PDB entry 8GL8 | electron microscopy, 2.20 A resolution | chains G and C of the 8 polymer chains in the assembly

Chain G (and C):
Name: Periplasmic chaperone for outer membrane proteins Skp
From: Flavobacterium johnsoniae
Notes: chain C of this document is another copy of the same molecule, construct and numbering; everything in this record applies to it too
Reference sequence: A0A1M5G3C1 (A0A1M5G3C1_FLAJO); residues 1-341 here = UniProt positions 1-341
Chain sequence (341 residues; row label = number of the first residue in the row):
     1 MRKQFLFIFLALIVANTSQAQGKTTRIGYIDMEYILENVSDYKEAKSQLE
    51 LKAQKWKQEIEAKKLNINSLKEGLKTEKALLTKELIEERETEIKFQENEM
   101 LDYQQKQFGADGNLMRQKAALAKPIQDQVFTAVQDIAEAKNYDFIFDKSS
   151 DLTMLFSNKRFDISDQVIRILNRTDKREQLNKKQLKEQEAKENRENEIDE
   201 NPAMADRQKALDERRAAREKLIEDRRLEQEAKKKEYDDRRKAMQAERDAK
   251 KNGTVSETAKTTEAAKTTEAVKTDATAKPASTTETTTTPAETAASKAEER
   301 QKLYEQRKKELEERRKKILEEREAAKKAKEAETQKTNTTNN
Not modelled in the structure: 1-23, 197-341 (chain C: 1-23, 174-201, 224-341)

Chain G / chain C interface:
Contacting residue pairs (36; chain G residue first):
  Thr24(G) with Thr24(C); Thr25(C)
  Thr25(G) with Thr25(C), hydrogen bond (side chain-backbone); Arg26(C); Ile27(C)
  Ile27(G) with Ile27(C), hydrophobic
  Ile30(G) with Leu155(C), hydrophobic
  Phe130(G) with Leu155(C)
  Val133(G) with Leu155(C), hydrophobic
  Gln134(G) with Leu155(C), hydrogen bond (side chain-backbone); Phe156(C)
  Ala137(G) with Phe156(C), hydrophobic
  Tyr142(G) with Phe156(C)
  Asp143(G) with Phe156(C); Ser157(C); Asn158(C), hydrogen bond; Phe161(C)
  Phe144(G) with Ile27(C); Tyr29(C), hydrophobic; Phe156(C); Ser157(C); Phe161(C), hydrophobic
  Ile145(G) with Met154(C); Leu155(C), hydrogen bond (backbone-backbone); Phe156(C), hydrogen bond (backbone-backbone)
  Phe146(G) with Leu152(C), hydrophobic; Thr153(C); Met154(C), hydrophobic
  Asp147(G) with Leu152(C); Thr153(C), hydrogen bond (backbone-backbone)
  Ser150(G) with Asp151(C); Leu152(C); Thr153(C), hydrogen bond (side chain-backbone)
  Asp151(G) with Asp151(C); Leu152(C)
  Thr153(G) with Leu152(C)
Interface residues without a listed pair, chain G (18 interface residues in all): Val129

Overview:
The interface between chain G and chain C involves 18 residues on one side and 14 on the other, with 7
hydrogen bonds. Polar contacts include Thr25(G)-Thr25(C), Gln134(G)-Leu155(C) and Asp143(G)-Asn158(C).
Chain G and chain C are both Periplasmic chaperone for outer membrane proteins Skp (Flavobacterium
johnsoniae); the structure, The Type 9 Secretion System Extended Translocon - SprA-PorV-PPI-RemZ-SkpA-SprE
complex, was determined by electron microscopy.
